PDB entry 1ZWI | X-ray diffraction, 2.50 A resolution | chains B and C of the 3 polymer chains in the assembly

[Chain B]
Protein: monoclonal antibody light chain
From: Mus musculus
Notes: antibody fragment or engineered binder
Amino-acid sequence (212 residues; each row starts with the number of its first residue):
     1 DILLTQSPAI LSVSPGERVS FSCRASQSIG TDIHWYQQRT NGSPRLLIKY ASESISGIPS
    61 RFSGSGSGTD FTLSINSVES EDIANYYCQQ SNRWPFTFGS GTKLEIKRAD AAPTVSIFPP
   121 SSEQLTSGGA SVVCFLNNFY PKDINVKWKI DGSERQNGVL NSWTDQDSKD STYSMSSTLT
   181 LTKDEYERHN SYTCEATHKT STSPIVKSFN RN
Cystine bridges: C23-C88, C134-C194

[Chain C]
Protein: Voltage-gated potassium channel
From: Streptomyces lividans
UniProt: P0A334 (KCSA_STRLI); residues 22-123 here = UniProt positions 22-123
Amino-acid sequence (103 residues; each row starts with the number of its first residue):
    22 SALHWRAAGA ATVLLVIVLL AGSYLAVLAE RGAPGAQLIT YPRALWWSVA TATTVGYGDL
    82 YPVTLWGRCV AVVVMVAGIT SFGLVTAALA TWFVGREQER RGA
Construct notes: engineered mutation A71 (Glu in P0A334), C90 (Leu in P0A334); cloning artifact (124)
Metal / ion sites: K+ site 1: T75, V76; K+ site 2 near T75 (its only coordinating residue here); K+ site 3: V76, G77; K+ site 4: G77, Y78
Small-molecule neighbours:
  - diacyl glycerol (DGA): V84, T85, L86, R89, V93
  - nonan-1-ol (F09): L46, L49, A50, W87, C90, V91
UniProt features mapped onto this chain:
  - motif: T75 to D80 (Selectivity filter)

[Chain B / chain C interface]
Pairs across the interface (16):
  D32(B) - R64(C)  salt bridge
  S91(B) - I60(C)
  N92(B) - Q58(C)
  R93(B) - G56(C)  hydrogen bond (side chain-backbone)
  R93(B) - A57(C)
  R93(B) - Q58(C)
  R93(B) - I60(C)
  W94(B) - R52(C)
  W94(B) - G53(C)
  W94(B) - A54(C)
  W94(B) - P55(C)
  W94(B) - G56(C)  hydrogen bond (backbone-backbone)
  W94(B) - A57(C)  hydrogen bond (backbone-backbone)
  W94(B) - I60(C)
  F96(B) - R52(C)
  F96(B) - I60(C)  hydrophobic
Interface features reported in the paper:
  - pairs named by the authors: D32(B)-R64(C) (salt bridge)
  - epitope / paratope residues, chain B: D32(B)
  - epitope / paratope residues, chain C: R64(C)

[Summary]
6 residues of chain B and 9 residues of chain C are in contact, with 3 hydrogen bonds and 1 salt bridge. Polar
contacts include D32(B)-R64(C), R93(B)-G56(C) and W94(B)-G56(C). The authors report a salt bridge between
D32(B) and R64(C). Ligands of chain C: nonan-1-ol and diacyl glycerol. From the paper: epitope/paratope
residues D32(B) and R64(C).
Chain B is monoclonal antibody light chain (Mus musculus) and chain C is Voltage-gated potassium channel
(Streptomyces lividans); the structure, Structure of mutant KcsA potassium channel, was determined by X-ray
diffraction, deposited together with 2ATK.
